Entry 2GCA (X-ray diffraction, 2.40 A resolution); this record covers chain A.

Chain A:
Protein: Folylpolyglutamate synthase
From: Lactobacillus casei
Notes: EC 6.3.2.17
UniProtKB: P15925 (FOLC_LACCA); residue numbers follow UniProt; this construct covers 1-428
Amino-acid sequence (428 residues; row label = number of the first residue in the row):
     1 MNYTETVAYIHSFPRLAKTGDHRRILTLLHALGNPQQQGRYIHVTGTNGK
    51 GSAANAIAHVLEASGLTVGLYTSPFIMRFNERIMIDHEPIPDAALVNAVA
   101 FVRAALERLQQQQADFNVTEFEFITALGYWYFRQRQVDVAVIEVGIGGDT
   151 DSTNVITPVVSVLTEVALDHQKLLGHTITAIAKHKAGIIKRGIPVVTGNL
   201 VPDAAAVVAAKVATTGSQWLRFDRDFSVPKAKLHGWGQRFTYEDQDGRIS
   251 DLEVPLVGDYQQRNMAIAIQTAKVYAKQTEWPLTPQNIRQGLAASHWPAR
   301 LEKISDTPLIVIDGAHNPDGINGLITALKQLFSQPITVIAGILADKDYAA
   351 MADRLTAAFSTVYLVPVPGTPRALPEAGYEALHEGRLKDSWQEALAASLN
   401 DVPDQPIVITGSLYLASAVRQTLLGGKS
Not modelled in the structure: 344-347, 375-385, 426-428
Swiss-Prot annotation at these positions:
  - binding site (ATP): Gly49 to Ser52, Asn264, Arg300, Asp313 to His316
  - binding site (Mg(2+)): Ser73, Glu143, His170
  - binding site ((6R)-5,10-methylenetetrahydrofolyl-(gamma-L-Glu)n): Phe75, Arg82, Ser417
  - modified residue: Lys185 (N6-carboxylysine)
  - mutagenesis: Asp151 (D151A: 220-fold decrease in catalytic efficiency with mTHF as substrate, but only 4-fold decrease in catalytic efficiency with 5,10-methylenetetrahydropteroyldiglutamate as substrate), His316 (H316A: Loss of activity), Ser412 (S412A: Loss of activity)

In short:
UniProt lists 10 ATP-binding residues, 3 Mg2+-binding residues, 3
(6R)-5,10-methylenetetrahydrofolyl-(gamma-L-Glu)n-binding residues and 3 mutagenesis sites.
Chain A is Folylpolyglutamate synthase (Lactobacillus casei); the structure, apo form of L. casei FPGS, was
determined by X-ray diffraction, deposited together with 2GC5, 2GC6 and 2GCB.
